PDB entry 9JC2 | electron microscopy, 3.96 A resolution | chains R and S of the 21 polymer chains in the assembly

[Chain R (and S)]
Protein: ATP synthase subunit c
Organism: Bacillus sp. PS3
Notes: chain S of this document is another copy of the same molecule, construct and numbering; everything in this record applies to it too
Reference sequence: P00845 (ATPL_BACP3); residues 1-72 here = UniProt positions 1-72
Chain sequence (72 residues; each row starts with the number of its first residue):
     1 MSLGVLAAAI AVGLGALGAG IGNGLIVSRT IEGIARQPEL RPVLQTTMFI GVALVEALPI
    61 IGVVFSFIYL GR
Unresolved in the structure: 1

[Interface between chain R and chain S]
Pairs across the interface (16):
  Val5(R) - Ala7(S)
  Leu6(R) - Leu3(S)
  Leu6(R) - Ala7(S)  hydrophobic
  Ala9(R) - Ala7(S)
  Ala9(R) - Ala11(S)
  Gly13(R) - Leu14(S)
  Leu17(R) - Leu14(S)
  Gly24(R) - Val55(S)
  Val27(R) - Ile26(S)  hydrophobic
  Ser28(R) - Leu25(S)
  Ser28(R) - Arg29(S)
  Arg29(R) - Arg29(S)
  Ile31(R) - Arg29(S)
  Ile31(R) - Thr30(S)
  Ile31(R) - Thr47(S)
  Ala35(R) - Gly33(S)
Also at the interface, not in a pair above, chain R (15 interface residues in all): Gly20, Ile21, Asn23, Glu32
Also at the interface, not in a pair above, chain S (18 interface residues in all): Gly4, Ala8, Gly18, Ile21, Gly22, Gln37, Gly51

[Overview]
The interface between chain R and chain S involves 15 residues on one side and 18 on the other.
Both chains are ATP synthase subunit c (Bacillus sp. PS3). Entry 9JC2 (Engineering of ATP synthase Fo) was
determined by electron microscopy (same publication as 9JC1).
